PDB entry 3ZRY | X-ray diffraction, 6.50 A resolution (low resolution: residue-level contacts below are approximate; hydrogen-bond / salt-bridge calls are withheld) | chains G and H of the 9 polymer chains in the assembly

# Chain G
Molecule: ATP synthase subunit gamma, mitochondrial
Organism: Saccharomyces cerevisiae
UniProtKB: P38077 (ATPG_YEAST); residues 1-278 here correspond to UniProt positions 34-311 (UniProt number = residue number + 33)
Sequence (278 residues; row label = number of the first residue in the row):
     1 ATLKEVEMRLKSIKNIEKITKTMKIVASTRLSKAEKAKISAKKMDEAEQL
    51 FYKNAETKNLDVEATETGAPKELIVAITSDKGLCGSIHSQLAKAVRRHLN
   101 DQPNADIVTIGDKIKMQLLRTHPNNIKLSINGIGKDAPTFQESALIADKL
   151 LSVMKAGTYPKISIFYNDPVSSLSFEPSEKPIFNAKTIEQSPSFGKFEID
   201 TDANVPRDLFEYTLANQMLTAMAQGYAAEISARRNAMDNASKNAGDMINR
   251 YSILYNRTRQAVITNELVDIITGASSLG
Not modelled in the structure: 60-70, 278

# Chain H
Molecule: ATP synthase subunit delta, mitochondrial
Organism: Saccharomyces cerevisiae
Notes: EC 3.6.3.14
UniProtKB: Q12165 (ATPD_YEAST); residues 1-138 here correspond to UniProt positions 23-160 (UniProt number = residue number + 22)
Sequence (138 residues; numbered 1 to 138; the number before each row is that of its first residue):
     1 AEAAAASSGLKLQFALPHETLYSGSEVTQVNLPAKSGRIGVLANHVPTVE
    51 QLLPGVVEVMEGSNSKKFFISGGFATVQPDSQLCVTAIEAFPLESFSQEN
   101 IKNLLAEAKKNVSSSDAREAAEAAIQVEVLENLQSVLK
Not modelled in the structure: 1-11, 24-25, 91, 98, 116-117, 137-138

# Interface between chain G and chain H
Residue-residue contacts (37; chain G residue first):
  Ile39(G) - Thr20(H)
  Ser40(G) - Leu16(H)
  Ser40(G) - Pro17(H)
  Ser40(G) - His18(H)
  Ser40(G) - Glu19(H)
  Ser40(G) - Thr20(H)
  Ala41(G) - Pro17(H)
  Lys43(G) - Leu12(H)
  Lys43(G) - Ala15(H)
  Lys43(G) - Thr20(H)
  Met44(G) - Ala15(H)
  Met44(G) - Pro17(H)
  Met44(G) - Thr86(H)
  Met44(G) - Ala87(H)
  Met44(G) - Ile88(H)
  Glu46(G) - Gln13(H)
  Ala47(G) - Thr76(H)
  Ala47(G) - Cys84(H)
  Ala47(G) - Val85(H)
  Ala47(G) - Thr86(H)
  Glu48(G) - Thr86(H)
  Leu50(G) - Cys84(H)
  Phe51(G) - Val49(H)
  Phe51(G) - Thr76(H)
  Phe140(G) - Ile88(H)
  Lys196(G) - Pro47(H)
  Lys196(G) - Pro79(H)
  Phe197(G) - Pro47(H)
  Phe197(G) - Thr48(H)
  Phe197(G) - Val49(H)
  Phe197(G) - Val77(H)
  Glu198(G) - Pro47(H)
  Glu198(G) - Thr48(H)
  Ile199(G) - Thr48(H)
  Ile199(G) - Val49(H)
  Val205(G) - Gln51(H)
  Leu209(G) - Phe74(H)
Other interface residues (no listed pair), chain G (19 interface residues in all): Lys36, Tyr212
Other interface residues (no listed pair), chain H (22 interface residues in all): Gly73

# In short
19 residues of chain G face 22 of chain H across their interface.
Chain G is ATP synthase subunit gamma, mitochondrial and chain H is ATP synthase subunit delta, mitochondrial,
both from Saccharomyces cerevisiae; the structure, Rotor architecture in the F(1)-c(10)-ring complex of the
yeast F-ATP synthase, was determined by X-ray diffraction.
